PDB entry 7YEZ | electron microscopy, 3.40 A resolution | chains A and B of the 22 polymer chains in the assembly

Chain A (and B):
Protein: RNA helicase
Organism: Mammalian orthoreovirus 3
Notes: EC 3.6.4.13; chain B of this document is another copy of the same molecule, construct and numbering; everything in this record applies to it too
UniProt: C9E874 (C9E874_9REOV); residue numbers follow UniProt; this construct covers 1-1275
Sequence (1275 residues; numbered 1 to 1275; the number before each row is that of its first residue):
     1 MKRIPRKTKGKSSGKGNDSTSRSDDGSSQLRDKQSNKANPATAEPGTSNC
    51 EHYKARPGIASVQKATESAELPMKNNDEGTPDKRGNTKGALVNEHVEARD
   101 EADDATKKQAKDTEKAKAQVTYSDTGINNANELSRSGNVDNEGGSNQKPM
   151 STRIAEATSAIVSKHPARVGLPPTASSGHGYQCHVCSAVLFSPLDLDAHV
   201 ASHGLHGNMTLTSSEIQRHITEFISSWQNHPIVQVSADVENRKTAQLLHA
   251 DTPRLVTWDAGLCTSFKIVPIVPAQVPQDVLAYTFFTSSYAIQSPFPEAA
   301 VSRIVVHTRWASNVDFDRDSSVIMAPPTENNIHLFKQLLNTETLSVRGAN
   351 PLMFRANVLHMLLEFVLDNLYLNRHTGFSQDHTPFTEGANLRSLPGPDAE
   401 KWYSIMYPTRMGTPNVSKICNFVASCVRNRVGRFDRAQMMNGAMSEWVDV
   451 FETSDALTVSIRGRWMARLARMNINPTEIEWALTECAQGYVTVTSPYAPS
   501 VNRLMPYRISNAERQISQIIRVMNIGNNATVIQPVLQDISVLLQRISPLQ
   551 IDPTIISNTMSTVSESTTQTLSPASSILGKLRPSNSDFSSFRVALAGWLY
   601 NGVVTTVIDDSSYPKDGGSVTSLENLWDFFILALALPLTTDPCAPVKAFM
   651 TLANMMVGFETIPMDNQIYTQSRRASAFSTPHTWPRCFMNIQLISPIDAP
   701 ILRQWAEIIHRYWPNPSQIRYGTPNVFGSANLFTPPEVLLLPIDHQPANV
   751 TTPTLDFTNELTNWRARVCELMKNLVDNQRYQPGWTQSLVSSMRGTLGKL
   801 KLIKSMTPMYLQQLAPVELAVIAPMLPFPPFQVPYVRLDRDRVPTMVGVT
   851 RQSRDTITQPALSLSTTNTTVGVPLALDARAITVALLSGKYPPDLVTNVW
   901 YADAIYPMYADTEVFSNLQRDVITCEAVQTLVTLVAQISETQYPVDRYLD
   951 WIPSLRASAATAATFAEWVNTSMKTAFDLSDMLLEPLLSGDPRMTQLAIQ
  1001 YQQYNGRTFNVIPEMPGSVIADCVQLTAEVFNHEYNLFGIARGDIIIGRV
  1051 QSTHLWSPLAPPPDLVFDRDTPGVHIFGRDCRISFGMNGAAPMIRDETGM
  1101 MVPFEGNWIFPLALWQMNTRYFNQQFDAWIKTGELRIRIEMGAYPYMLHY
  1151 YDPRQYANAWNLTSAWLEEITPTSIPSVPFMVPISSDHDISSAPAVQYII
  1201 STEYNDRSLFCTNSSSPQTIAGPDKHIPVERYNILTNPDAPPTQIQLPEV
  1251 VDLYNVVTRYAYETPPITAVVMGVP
Not modelled in the structure: 1-146, 1275 (chain B: 1-171, 208-237, 1275)

How chain A and chain B interact:
Contacting residue pairs - 53 pairs, chain A then chain B:
  Pro172(A) with Val896(B), hydrophobic
  Pro173(A) with Asp894(B); Trp900(B)
  Thr174(A) with Val899(B); Trp900(B); Asp903(B), hydrogen bond
  Ala175(A) with Trp900(B); Asp903(B)
  Ser176(A) with Asp903(B), hydrogen bond (backbone-side chain)
  Cys186(A) with Gln544(B)
  Ser187(A) with Gln544(B)
  Ala188(A) with Gln544(B)
  Val189(A) with Gln550(B), hydrogen bond (backbone-side chain)
  Leu190(A) with Gln550(B)
  Phe191(A) with Trp900(B), hydrophobic
  Asp195(A) with Gln550(B)
  His203(A) with Pro173(B)
  Ser214(A) with Ser202(B)
  Gln217(A) with Ser202(B); His206(B), hydrogen bond
  Thr568(A) with Ser566(B); Thr567(B)
  Gln569(A) with Ser564(B); Glu565(B), hydrogen bond (side chain-backbone)
  Thr570(A) with Glu565(B), hydrogen bond
  Leu571(A) with Thr562(B); Val563(B); Ser564(B); Glu565(B), hydrogen bond (backbone-side chain)
  Asp616(A) with Lys804(B), salt bridge
  Gly617(A) with Lys804(B)
  Gly618(A) with Lys804(B)
  Ser619(A) with Leu802(B)
  Thr621(A) with Thr562(B); Lys799(B)
  Ser622(A) with Thr562(B)
  Val657(A) with Phe757(B), hydrophobic
  Gly658(A) with Phe757(B)
  Phe659(A) with Leu802(B), hydrophobic
  Gln667(A) with Asn749(B)
  Ile668(A) with Val750(B), hydrophobic
  Thr670(A) with Thr754(B)
  Ser672(A) with Leu755(B)
  Arg673(A) with Thr752(B); Thr754(B)
  Pro783(A) with Ser791(B), hydrogen bond (backbone-side chain)
  Gly784(A) with Ser564(B); Ser791(B); Gly795(B)
  Trp785(A) with Ser564(B); Ser791(B), hydrogen bond (backbone-side chain)
  Thr786(A) with Ser564(B), hydrogen bond (backbone-side chain); Glu565(B)
Interface residues without a listed pair, chain A (45 interface residues in all): Lys164, Ser177, Ser202, Leu205, His206, Thr221, Val620, Leu789
Interface residues without a listed pair, chain B (33 interface residues in all): Ser561, Ser584, Ser586, Ser788, Arg794, Pro892

Overview:
Chain A and chain B form an interface of 45 and 33 residues respectively; the contacts include 10 hydrogen
bonds and 1 salt bridge. Among the polar pairs are Asp616(A)-Lys804(B), Thr174(A)-Asp903(B) and
Ser176(A)-Asp903(B).
Chain A and chain B are both RNA helicase (Mammalian orthoreovirus 3); the structure, In situ structure of
polymerase complex of mammalian reovirus in the reloaded state, was determined by electron microscopy (same
publication as 7YED, 7YEV, 7YF0 and 7YFE).
